Entry 5LA9 (X-ray diffraction, 2.81 A resolution); this record covers chains A and C.

# Chain A
Protein: Egl nine homolog 1
From: Homo sapiens
Notes: EC 1.14.11.29; fragment: catalytic domain
Reference sequence: Q9GZT9 (EGLN1_HUMAN); residue numbers follow UniProt; this construct covers 181-426
Amino-acid sequence (252 residues; row label = number of the first residue in the row):
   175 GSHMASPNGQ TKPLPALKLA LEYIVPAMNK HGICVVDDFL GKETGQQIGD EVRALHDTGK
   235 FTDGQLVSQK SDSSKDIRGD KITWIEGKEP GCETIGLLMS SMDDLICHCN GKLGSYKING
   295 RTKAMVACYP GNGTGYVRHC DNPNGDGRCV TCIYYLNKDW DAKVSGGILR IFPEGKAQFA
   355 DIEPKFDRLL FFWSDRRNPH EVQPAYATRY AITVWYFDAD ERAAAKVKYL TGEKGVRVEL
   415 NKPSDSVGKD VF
Unresolved in the structure: 175-187, 242-250, 402-426
Construct notes: expression tag (175-180); engineered mutation A201 (Cys in Q9GZT9), C281 (Arg in Q9GZT9), C314 (Val in Q9GZT9), A398 (Arg in Q9GZT9)
UniProt features mapped onto this chain:
  - region: V241 to I251 (Beta(2)beta(3) 'finger-like' loop)
  - binding site (Fe cation): H313, D315, H374
  - binding site (2-oxoglutarate): R383
  - modified residue (S-nitrosocysteine): C208, C302, C323, C326
  - natural variant: P317 (P317R: In ECYT3), R371 (R371H: In ECYT3)
  - mutagenesis: C208 (C208A: Little change in enzyme activity), R252 (R252A: Reduced C-terminal ODD domain (CODD) hydroxylation of HIF1A), D254 (D254A/K: Reduced C-terminal ODD domain (CODD) hxdroxylation of HIF1A), C266 (C266A: Little change in enzyme activity), C283 (C283A: Little change in enzyme activity), C302 (C302A: Slight increase in enzyme activity), Y303 (Y303F: No effect), C323 (C323A: Little change in enzyme activity), C326 (C326A: Slight increase in enzyme activity), R383 (R383A: Reduces enzyme activity by 95%)
Metal / ion sites: Mn2+: H313, D315, H374 (together with N-oxalylglycine)
Small-molecule neighbours: N-oxalylglycine (OGA): R252, M299, Y303, Y310, H313, D315, I327, Y329, L343, H374, V376, R383, A385, W389
From the paper describing this entry:
  - specificity-determining residues: V241, S242, K244, I251, I280, I292, G294
  - mutagenesis - I251L (5-fold): increased catalytic activity on CODD over NODD
  - disease-associated variants - P317R, R371H: unchanged catalytic activity on CODD
  - disease-associated variants - P317R: abolished catalytic activity on NODD
  - disease-associated variants - R371H: decreased catalytic activity on NODD
  - disease-associated variants - R396T: unchanged catalytic activity on NODD
  - disease-associated variants - R396T: decreased catalytic activity on CODD
  - mutagenesis - R396A: unchanged catalytic activity on NODD
  - mutagenesis - R396A: decreased catalytic activity on CODD
  - mutagenesis - R370A: unchanged catalytic activity on CODD
  - mutagenesis - R370A: decreased catalytic activity on NODD

# Chain C
Protein: Hypoxia-inducible factor 1-alpha
Notes: fragment: n-terminal oxygen dependent degradation domain (nodd)
Reference sequence: Q16665 (HIF1A_HUMAN); residue numbers follow UniProt; this construct covers 395-413
Amino-acid sequence (19 residues; each row starts with the number of its first residue):
   395 DACTLLAPAA GDTIISLCF
Construct notes: engineered mutation C397 (Leu in Q16665), C412 (Asp in Q16665)

# Interface between chain A and chain C
Pairs across the interface - 51 pairs, chain A then chain C:
  Q239(A) with P402(C); A403(C), hydrogen bond (backbone-backbone)
  L240(A) with L400(C), hydrophobic; A401(C); A403(C)
  V241(A) with A401(C), hydrogen bond (backbone-backbone); A403(C)
  R252(A) with P402(C)
  W258(A) with A403(C); G405(C)
  D277(A) with L411(C)
  C281(A) with L411(C), hydrophobic; C412(C), disulfide
  N284(A) with F413(C)
  I292(A) with C412(C); F413(C)
  N293(A) with L411(C), hydrogen bond (backbone-backbone); F413(C)
  G294(A) with I409(C); L411(C)
  R295(A) with I408(C); I409(C), hydrogen bond (backbone-backbone)
  T296(A) with A404(C)
  K297(A) with D406(C), salt bridge
  Y310(A) with L400(C), hydrogen bond (side chain-backbone); A401(C); P402(C)
  V311(A) with L400(C), hydrophobic
  R312(A) with A396(C), hydrogen bond (side chain-backbone); C397(C); T398(C), hydrogen bond
  H313(A) with T398(C); L400(C); P402(C)
  C314(A) with C397(C), disulfide; T398(C); A401(C)
  D315(A) with A401(C); P402(C)
  P317(A) with T398(C); A401(C)
  R322(A) with P402(C), hydrogen bond (side chain-backbone); A403(C); A404(C)
  R370(A) with D395(C), salt bridge; C397(C)
  P373(A) with A396(C)
  W389(A) with P402(C), hydrophobic
  Y390(A) with L411(C), hydrophobic
  F391(A) with I408(C), hydrophobic
  R396(A) with I408(C)
Interface residues without a listed pair, chain A (31 interface residues in all): I251, K291, E348
Interface residues without a listed pair, chain C (19 interface residues in all): L399, T407, S410
Cross-chain cystine bridges: C281(A)-C412(C), C314(A)-C397(C)

# Overview
The interface between chain A and chain C involves 31 residues on one side and 19 on the other, with 2
disulfide bonds, 8 hydrogen bonds and 2 salt bridges. Among the polar pairs are K297(A)-D406(C),
R370(A)-D395(C) and Y310(A)-L400(C). From the paper: R371H and R370A of chain A reduce catalytic activity on
NODD; specificity determinants V241(A), S242(A) and K244(A) among others; 6 substitutions were tested in all.
Here chain A is Egl nine homolog 1 (Homo sapiens) and chain C is Hypoxia-inducible factor 1-alpha. Entry 5LA9
(HIF prolyl hydroxylase 2 (PHD2-R281C/V314C) cross-linked to HIF-1alpha NODD-L397C/D412C and N-oxalylglycine
(NOG) (complex-2)) was determined by X-ray diffraction together with 5L9B, 5L9V and 5LAS from the same study.
